6HWB - chains D and E of the 28 polymer chains in the assembly; structure by X-ray diffraction, 2.60 A resolution.

# Chain D
Molecule: Proteasome subunit alpha type-5
Organism: Saccharomyces cerevisiae S288C
Notes: EC 3.4.25.1
UniProtKB: P32379 (PSA5_YEAST); residues -7 to 252 here correspond to UniProt positions 1-260 (UniProt number = residue number + 8)
Amino-acid sequence (260 residues; each row starts with the number of its first residue; numbers below 1 keep their minus sign (Met-7 is residue -7)):
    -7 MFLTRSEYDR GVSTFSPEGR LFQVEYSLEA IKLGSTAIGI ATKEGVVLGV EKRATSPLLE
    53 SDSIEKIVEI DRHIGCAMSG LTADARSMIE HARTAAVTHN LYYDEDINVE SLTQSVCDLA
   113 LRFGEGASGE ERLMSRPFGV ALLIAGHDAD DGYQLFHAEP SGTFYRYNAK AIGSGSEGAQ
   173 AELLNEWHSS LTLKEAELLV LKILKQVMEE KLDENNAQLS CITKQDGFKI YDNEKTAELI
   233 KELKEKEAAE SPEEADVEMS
Disordered / not traced: -7 to 0, 118-124, 243-252

# Chain E
Molecule: Proteasome subunit alpha type-6
Organism: Saccharomyces cerevisiae S288C
Notes: EC 3.4.25.1
UniProtKB: P40302 (PSA6_YEAST); residues 0-233 here correspond to UniProt positions 1-234 (UniProt number = residue number + 1)
Amino-acid sequence (234 residues; each row starts with the number of its first residue; numbering starts at 0):
     0 MFRNNYDGDT VTFSPTGRLF QVEYALEAIK QGSVTVGLRS NTHAVLVALK RNADELSSYQ
    60 KKIIKCDEHM GLSLAGLAPD ARVLSNYLRQ QCNYSSLVFN RKLAVERAGH LLCDKAQKNT
   120 QSYGGRPYGV GLLIIGYDKS GAHLLEFQPS GNVTELYGTA IGARSQGAKT YLERTLDTFI
   180 KIDGNPDELI KAGVEAISQS LRDESLTVDN LSIAIVGKDT PFTIYDGEAV AKYI
Disordered / not traced: 0-2
Swiss-Prot annotation at these positions:
  - modified residue: Ser13 (Phosphoserine)
  - cross-link: Lys190 (Glycyl lysine isopeptide (Lys-Gly) (interchain with G-Cter in ubiquitin))

# Interface between chain D and chain E
Residue-residue contacts (44; chain D residue first):
  Ser5(D) - Arg125(E)
  Thr6(D) - Gly7(E)
  Thr6(D) - Gln20(E)
  Phe7(D) - Gln20(E)  hydrogen bond (backbone-side chain)
  Phe7(D) - Tyr23(E)
  Phe7(D) - Ala24(E)  hydrophobic
  Phe7(D) - Leu76(E)  hydrophobic
  Phe7(D) - Arg125(E)
  Phe7(D) - Pro126(E)
  Phe7(D) - Gly128(E)
  Ser8(D) - Tyr23(E)
  Pro9(D) - Tyr23(E)  hydrophobic
  Pro9(D) - Glu26(E)
  Glu10(D) - Glu26(E)
  Glu10(D) - Gln30(E)
  Gly11(D) - Tyr23(E)
  Gly11(D) - Ala27(E)
  Leu13(D) - Arg125(E)
  Gln106(D) - Arg81(E)  hydrogen bond
  Asp110(D) - Arg81(E)  salt bridge
  Leu113(D) - Pro78(E)  hydrophobic
  Leu113(D) - Arg125(E)
  Glu117(D) - Tyr122(E)
  Ser153(D) - Pro78(E)
  Gly154(D) - Pro78(E)
  Thr155(D) - Gln59(E)
  Phe156(D) - Gln59(E)
  Tyr157(D) - Arg50(E)
  Tyr157(D) - Ala52(E)
  Tyr157(D) - Ser56(E)
  Tyr157(D) - Ser57(E)
  Tyr157(D) - Gln59(E)
  Arg158(D) - Ser56(E)
  Arg158(D) - Ser57(E)  hydrogen bond (backbone-backbone)
  Tyr159(D) - Ala52(E)
  Tyr159(D) - Asp53(E)
  Tyr159(D) - Leu55(E)
  Tyr159(D) - Ser56(E)
  Asn160(D) - Leu55(E)  hydrogen bond (backbone-backbone)
  Ala161(D) - Leu55(E)
  Gln172(D) - Asp53(E)  hydrogen bond
  Gln172(D) - Leu55(E)
  Leu175(D) - Leu55(E)
  Leu176(D) - Leu55(E)  hydrophobic
Other interface residues (no listed pair), chain D (26 interface residues in all): Arg2, Gly3
Other interface residues (no listed pair), chain E (26 interface residues in all): Asp6, Asn51, Glu54, Asp79, Gly123

# Summary
The chain D/chain E interface involves 26 residues from each chain; the contacts include 5 hydrogen bonds and
1 salt bridge. Polar pairs include Asp110(D)-Arg81(E), Phe7(D)-Gln20(E) and Gln106(D)-Arg81(E).
Chain D is Proteasome subunit alpha type-5 and chain E is Proteasome subunit alpha type-6, both from
Saccharomyces cerevisiae S288C; the structure, Yeast 20S proteasome in complex with 44b, was determined by
X-ray diffraction, deposited together with 6HTB, 6HTC, 6HTD, 6HTP, 6HTR, 6HUB and 30 further entries.
